Entry 3U92 (X-ray diffraction, 1.90 A resolution); this record covers chains A and B.

== Chain A (and B) ==
Name: Glutamate receptor, ionotropic kainate 3
From: Rattus norvegicus
Notes: fragment: and 669-807; chain B of this document is another copy of the same molecule, construct and numbering; everything in this record applies to it too
UniProt: P42264 (GRIK3_RAT); the construct has insertions or renumbered stretches relative to UniProt, so the offset changes along the chain: 3-116 = UniProt 433-546; 119-257 = UniProt 669-807
Chain sequence (257 residues; numbered 1 to 257; the number before each row is that of its first residue):
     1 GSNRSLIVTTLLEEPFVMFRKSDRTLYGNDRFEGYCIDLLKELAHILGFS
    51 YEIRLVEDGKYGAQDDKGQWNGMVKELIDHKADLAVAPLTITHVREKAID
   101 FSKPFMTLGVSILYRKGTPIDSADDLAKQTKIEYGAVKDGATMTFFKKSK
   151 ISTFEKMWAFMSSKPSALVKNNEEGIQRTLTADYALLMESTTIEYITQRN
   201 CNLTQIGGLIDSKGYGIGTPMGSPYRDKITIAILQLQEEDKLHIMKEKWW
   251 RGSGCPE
Not modelled in the structure: 1-2, 257
Cystine bridges: Cys201-Cys255
Sequence notes: expression tag (1-2); linker (117-118)
Bound ions: Zn2+ site 1 near His45 (its only coordinating residue here); Zn2+ site 2 near His80 (its only coordinating residue here); Zn2+ site 3: His93, Glu96 (shared with Asp240(B), His243(B) of chain B); Zn2+ site 4 near Glu194 (its only coordinating residue here)
Ligand contacts: 3-(carboxymethyl)-4-isopropenylproline (KAI): Glu13, Tyr61, Pro88, Leu89, Thr90, Arg95, Val137, Gly140, Ala141, Thr142, Asn172, Glu189, Tyr215
Curated features (UniProtKB/Swiss-Prot):
  - binding site (L-glutamate): Pro88, Thr90, Arg95, Ala141, Thr142, Glu189
  - glycosylation (N-linked (GlcNAc...) asparagine): Asn3, Asn202

== How chain A and chain B interact ==
Residue-residue contacts (8; chain A residue first):
  His93(A) - Asp240(B)  salt bridge
  His93(A) - His243(B)  hydrogen bond
  Glu96(A) - Asp240(B)
  Glu96(A) - His243(B)  salt bridge
  Lys97(A) - His243(B)  hydrogen bond
  Lys97(A) - Glu247(B)  salt bridge
  Lys150(A) - Leu209(B)
  Ile151(A) - Ser212(B)
Other interface residues (no listed pair), chain A (7 interface residues in all): Lys103, Glu155
Other interface residues (no listed pair), chain B (7 interface residues in all): Gly208, Glu239

== Overview ==
Chain A and chain B each contribute 7 residues to their interface, with 2 hydrogen bonds and 3 salt bridges.
Among the polar pairs are His93(A)-Asp240(B), Glu96(A)-His243(B) and Lys97(A)-Glu247(B). Bound to chain A:
3-(carboxymethyl)-4-isopropenylproline. UniProt lists 6 L-glutamate-binding residues on chain A.
Chain A and chain B are both Glutamate receptor, ionotropic kainate 3 (Rattus norvegicus); the structure,
Crystal structure of the GluK3 ligand binding domain complex with kainate and zinc: P2221 form, was determined
by X-ray diffraction, deposited together with 3U93 and 3U94.
